PDB entry 9D6F | electron microscopy, 4.24 A resolution (low resolution: residue-level contacts below are approximate; hydrogen-bond / salt-bridge calls are withheld) | chains A and C of the 5 polymer chains in the assembly

Chain A:
Protein: 445-3 Fab heavy chain
Source organism: Mus musculus
Notes: antibody fragment or engineered binder
Sequence (225 residues; numbered -1 to 223; the number before each row is that of its first residue; numbers below 1 keep their minus sign (Ser-1 is residue -1)):
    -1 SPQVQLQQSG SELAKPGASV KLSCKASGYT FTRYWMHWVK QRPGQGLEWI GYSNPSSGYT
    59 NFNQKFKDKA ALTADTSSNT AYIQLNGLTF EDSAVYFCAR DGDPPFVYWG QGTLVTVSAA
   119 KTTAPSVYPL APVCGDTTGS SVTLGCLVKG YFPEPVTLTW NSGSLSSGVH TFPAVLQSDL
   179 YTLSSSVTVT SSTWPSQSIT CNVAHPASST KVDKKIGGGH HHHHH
Unresolved in the structure: -1 to 0, 100-101, 116-223
Cystine bridges: Cys22-Cys96

Chain C:
Protein: 445-3 Fab light chain
Source organism: Mus musculus
Notes: antibody fragment or engineered binder
Sequence (216 residues; row label = number of the first residue in the row; numbers below 1 keep their minus sign (Ser-1 is residue -1)):
    -1 SPDIQMTQSP ASLSASVGET VTITCRASEN IYSNLAWYQQ KQGKSPQLLV DGATNLADGV
    59 PSRFSGSGSG TQFSLKINSV QSEDFGNYYC QHFYGTPFTF GTGTKLEMKR ADAAPTVSIF
   119 PPSSEQLTSG GASVVCFLNN FYPKDINVKW KIDGSERQNG VLNSWTDQDS KDSTYSMSST
   179 LTLTKDEYER HNSYTCEATH KTSTSPIVKS FNRNEC
Unresolved in the structure: -1 to 1, 107-214
Cystine bridges: Cys23-Cys88

Interface between chain A and chain C:
Pairs across the interface - 10 pairs, chain A then chain C:
  Gly44(A) with Tyr87(C)
  Leu45(A) with Tyr87(C); Phe98(C)
  Trp47(A) with Phe96(C)
  Asn59(A) with Thr94(C)
  Asn61(A) with Pro95(C)
  Phe95(A) with Pro44(C)
  Pro103(A) with Leu46(C)
  Trp107(A) with Pro44(C)
  Gly108(A) with Ser43(C)
Other interface residues (no listed pair), chain A (12 interface residues in all): Val37, Phe60, Phe104
Other interface residues (no listed pair), chain C (12 interface residues in all): Tyr36, Asp49, Gln89, Phe91

In short:
The chain A/chain C interface involves 12 residues from each chain.
Chain A is 445-3 Fab heavy chain and chain C is 445-3 Fab light chain, both from Mus musculus; the structure,
Cryo-EM structure of E. coli FimH lectin domain bound to Fabs 440-2 and 454-3, was determined by electron
microscopy together with 8V3J and 8V93 from the same study.
